PDB entry 1IC0 | X-ray diffraction, 2.10 A resolution | chains B and C of the 3 polymer chains in the assembly

== Chain B (and C) ==
Molecule: Nitrosocyanin
From: Nitrosomonas europaea
Notes: chain C of this document is another copy of the same molecule, construct and numbering; everything in this record applies to it too
UniProtKB: Q820S6 (Q820S6_NITEU); residues 1-112 here correspond to UniProt positions 25-136 (UniProt number = residue number + 24)
Chain sequence (112 residues; numbered 1 to 112; the number before each row is that of its first residue):
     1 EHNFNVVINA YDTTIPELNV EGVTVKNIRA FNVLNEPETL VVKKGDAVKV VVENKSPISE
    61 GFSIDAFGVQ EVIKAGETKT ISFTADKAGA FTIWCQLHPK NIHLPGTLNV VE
Unresolved in the structure: 1
Metal / ion sites: Cu ion: Glu60, Cys95, His98, His103

== Interface between chain B and chain C ==
Pairs across the interface - 35 pairs, chain B then chain C:
  Phe4(B) - Gly89(C)
  Phe4(B) - Ala90(C)
  Tyr11(B) - Lys100(C)  hydrogen bond
  Tyr11(B) - Asn101(C)
  Thr13(B) - Pro99(C)
  Thr13(B) - Asn101(C)  hydrogen bond
  Thr13(B) - Ile102(C)
  Val20(B) - Ile58(C)
  Glu21(B) - Ile58(C)
  Glu21(B) - Ser59(C)  hydrogen bond
  Val23(B) - Pro57(C)
  Val23(B) - Ile58(C)  hydrophobic
  Val25(B) - Phe31(C)  hydrophobic
  Lys26(B) - Arg29(C)  hydrogen bond (backbone-side chain)
  Asn27(B) - Arg29(C)
  Ile28(B) - Phe31(C)  hydrophobic
  Ile28(B) - Ile102(C)  hydrophobic
  Ala30(B) - Asn101(C)  hydrogen bond (backbone-side chain)
  Phe31(B) - Asn101(C)
  Asn32(B) - Asn101(C)
  Leu34(B) - Lys100(C)
  Glu36(B) - Thr92(C)
  Glu36(B) - Lys100(C)  salt bridge
  Pro37(B) - Ala90(C)
  Pro37(B) - Thr92(C)
  Pro37(B) - Thr107(C)
  Glu38(B) - Pro105(C)
  Glu38(B) - Thr107(C)  hydrogen bond (backbone-side chain)
  Thr39(B) - Thr39(C)
  Thr39(B) - Ala90(C)
  Thr39(B) - Thr107(C)  hydrogen bond (backbone-side chain)
  Thr39(B) - Asn109(C)
  Leu40(B) - Ala90(C)  hydrophobic
  Leu40(B) - Asn109(C)
  Val41(B) - Asn109(C)
Interface residues without a listed pair, chain B (21 interface residues in all): Leu104
Interface residues without a listed pair, chain C (21 interface residues in all): Glu38, Val41, Phe91, Leu104, Val111

== Overview ==
The chain B/chain C interface involves 21 residues from each chain; the contacts include 7 hydrogen bonds and
1 salt bridge. Among the polar pairs are Glu36(B)-Lys100(C), Tyr11(B)-Lys100(C) and Thr13(B)-Asn101(C).
Glu60(B), Cys95(B), His98(B) and His103(B) form the Cu ion site.
Chain B and chain C are both Nitrosocyanin (Nitrosomonas europaea); the structure, Red copper protein
nitrosocyanin from nitrosomonas europaea, was determined by X-ray diffraction together with 1IBY and 1IBZ from
the same study.
